PDB entry 6ILF | X-ray diffraction, 2.70 A resolution | chains A and C of the 3 polymer chains in the assembly

[Chain A]
Protein: MHC class I antigen
Source organism: Pteropus alecto
Reference sequence: A0A125R585 (A0A125R585_PTEAL); residues 1-279 here correspond to UniProt positions 25-303 (UniProt number = residue number + 24)
Sequence (279 residues; numbered 1 to 279; the number before each row is that of its first residue):
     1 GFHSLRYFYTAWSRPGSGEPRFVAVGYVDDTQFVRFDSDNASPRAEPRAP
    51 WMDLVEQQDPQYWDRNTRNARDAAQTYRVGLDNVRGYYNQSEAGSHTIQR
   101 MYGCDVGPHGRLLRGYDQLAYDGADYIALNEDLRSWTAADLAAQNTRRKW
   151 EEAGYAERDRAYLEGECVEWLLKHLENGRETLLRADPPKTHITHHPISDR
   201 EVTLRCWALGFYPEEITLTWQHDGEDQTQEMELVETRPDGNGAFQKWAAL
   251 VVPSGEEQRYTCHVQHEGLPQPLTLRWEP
Disulfide bonds: Cys104-Cys167, Cys206-Cys262
What the authors report for this chain:
  - specificity-determining residues: Gly80 (proposed by the authors, not directly observed)

[Chain C]
Protein: Hev-2
Sequence (9 residues; row label = number of the first residue in the row):
     1 DYINTNLVP

[Interface between chain A and chain C]
Residue-residue contacts (43):
  Tyr7(A) - Asp1(C)  hydrogen bond (side chain-backbone)
  Tyr7(A) - Tyr2(C)  hydrophobic
  Tyr9(A) - Tyr2(C)
  Tyr9(A) - Asn6(C)
  Ala24(A) - Tyr2(C)  hydrogen bond (backbone-side chain)
  Val34(A) - Tyr2(C)
  Arg35(A) - Tyr2(C)
  Phe36(A) - Tyr2(C)
  Tyr62(A) - Asp1(C)
  Arg65(A) - Asp1(C)  salt bridge
  Asn66(A) - Asp1(C)  hydrogen bond
  Asn66(A) - Tyr2(C)  hydrogen bond (side chain-backbone)
  Asn69(A) - Tyr2(C)  hydrogen bond (side chain-backbone)
  Asn69(A) - Ile3(C)
  Asn69(A) - Asn4(C)
  Ala70(A) - Tyr2(C)  hydrophobic
  Ala73(A) - Asn6(C)
  Thr76(A) - Asn6(C)
  Thr76(A) - Val8(C)
  Tyr77(A) - Asn6(C)
  Val79(A) - Val8(C)  hydrophobic
  Gly80(A) - Val8(C)
  Gly80(A) - Pro9(C)
  Asn83(A) - Val8(C)
  Asn83(A) - Pro9(C)  hydrogen bond (side chain-backbone)
  Tyr87(A) - Pro9(C)  hydrogen bond (side chain-backbone)
  Arg100(A) - Ile3(C)
  Arg100(A) - Asn6(C)  hydrogen bond
  Tyr102(A) - Tyr2(C)
  Tyr102(A) - Ile3(C)  hydrogen bond (side chain-backbone)
  Thr146(A) - Pro9(C)  hydrogen bond (side chain-backbone)
  Trp150(A) - Leu7(C)
  Trp150(A) - Val8(C)  hydrogen bond (side chain-backbone)
  Trp150(A) - Pro9(C)  hydrophobic
  Ala153(A) - Leu7(C)  hydrophobic
  Tyr155(A) - Thr5(C)  hydrogen bond (side chain-backbone)
  Tyr155(A) - Asn6(C)
  Tyr155(A) - Leu7(C)  hydrophobic
  Arg158(A) - Leu7(C)
  Asp159(A) - Ile3(C)
  Tyr162(A) - Asp1(C)  hydrogen bond (side chain-backbone)
  Tyr162(A) - Ile3(C)  hydrophobic
  Trp170(A) - Asp1(C)
Also at the interface, not in a pair above, chain A (34 interface residues in all): Ala45, Val84, Ile98, Tyr126, Lys149, Glu166

[In short]
The interface between chain A and chain C involves 34 residues on one side and 9 on the other, with 13
hydrogen bonds and 1 salt bridge. Polar contacts include Arg65(A)-Asp1(C), Tyr7(A)-Asp1(C) and
Ala24(A)-Tyr2(C). From the paper: the specificity determinant Gly80(A).
Chain A is MHC class I antigen (Pteropus alecto) and chain C is Hev-2; the structure, Crystal structure of bat
MHC class I ptal-N*01:01 for 2.7 angstrom, was determined by X-ray diffraction (same publication as 6ILC, 6ILE
and 6ILG).
